PDB entry 5XAF | X-ray diffraction, 2.55 A resolution | chains C and D of the 6 polymer chains in the assembly

# Chain C
Name: Tubulin alpha-1B chain
Organism: Bos taurus
UniProt: P81947 (TBA1B_BOVIN); numbering as in UniProt (aligned over 1-451)
Amino-acid sequence (451 residues; numbered 1 to 451; the number before each row is that of its first residue):
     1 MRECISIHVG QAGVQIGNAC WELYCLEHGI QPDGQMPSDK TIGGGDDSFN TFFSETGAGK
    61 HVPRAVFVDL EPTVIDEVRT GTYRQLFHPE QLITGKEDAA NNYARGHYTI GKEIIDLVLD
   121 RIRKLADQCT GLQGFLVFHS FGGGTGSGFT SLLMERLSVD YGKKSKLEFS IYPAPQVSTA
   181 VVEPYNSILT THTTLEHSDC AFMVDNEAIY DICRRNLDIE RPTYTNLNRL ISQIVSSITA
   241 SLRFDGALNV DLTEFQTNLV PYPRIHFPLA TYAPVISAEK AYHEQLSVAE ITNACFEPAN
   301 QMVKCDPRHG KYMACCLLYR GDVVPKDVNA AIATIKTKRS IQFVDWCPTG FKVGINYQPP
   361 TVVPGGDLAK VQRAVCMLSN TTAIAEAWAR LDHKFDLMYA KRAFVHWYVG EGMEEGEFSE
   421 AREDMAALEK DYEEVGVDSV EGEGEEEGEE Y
Not modelled in the structure: 441-451
Ligand contacts:
  - 84F ((3S,4R)-4-(3-hydroxy-4-methoxyphenyl)-3-methyl-1-(3,4,5-trimethoxyphenyl)azetidin-2-one): N101, T179, A180, V181
  - GTP (guanosine-5'-triphosphate): G10, Q11, A12, Q15, I16, D69, D98, A99, A100, N101, S140, G142, G143, G144, T145, G146, I171, P173, V177, S178, T179, E183, N206, Y224, L227, N228, I231

# Chain D
Name: Tubulin beta-2B chain
Organism: Bos taurus
UniProt: Q6B856 (TBB2B_BOVIN); the author numbering skips numbers that UniProt does not, so the offset changes along the chain: 1-42 = UniProt 1-42; 45-360 = UniProt 43-358; 369-455 = UniProt 359-445
Amino-acid sequence (445 residues; numbered 1 to 455; 10 numbers in that range are skipped by the numbering (no residue carries them; nothing is unmodelled there); the number before each row is that of its first residue):
     1 MREIVHIQAG QCGNQIGAKF WEVISDEHGI DPTGSYHGDS DL
    45 QLERINVYYN EATGNKYVPR AILVDLEPGT MDSVRSGPFG QIFRPDNFVF GQSGAGNNWA
   105 KGHYTEGAEL VDSVLDVVRK ESESCDCLQG FQLTHSLGGG TGSGMGTLLI SKIREEYPDR
   165 IMNTFSVMPS PKVSDTVVEP YNATLSVHQL VENTDETYCI DNEALYDICF RTLKLTTPTY
   225 GDLNHLVSAT MSGVTTCLRF PGQLNADLRK LAVNMVPFPR LHFFMPGFAP LTSRGSQQYR
   285 ALTVPELTQQ MFDSKNMMAA CDPRHGRYLT VAAIFRGRMS MKEVDEQMLN VQNKNSSYFV
   345 EWIPNNVKTA VCDIPP
   369 RGLKMSATFI GNSTAIQELF KRISEQFTAM FRRKAFLHWY TGEGMDEMEF TEAESNMNDL
   429 VSEYQQYQDA TADEQGEFEE EEGEDEA
Not modelled in the structure: 276-285, 442-455
Ligand contacts:
  - 84F ((3S,4R)-4-(3-hydroxy-4-methoxyphenyl)-3-methyl-1-(3,4,5-trimethoxyphenyl)azetidin-2-one): G237, V238, C241, L242, L248, A250, D251, K254, L255, N258, M259, T314, V315, A316, A317, I318, N350, K352, T353, A354, I378
  - GDP (guanosine-5'-diphosphate): G10, Q11, C12, Q15, I16, D69, A99, N101, S140, G142, G143, G144, T145, G146, V171, P173, V177, D179, E183, N206, L209, Y224, L227, N228
Curated features (UniProtKB/Swiss-Prot):
  - motif: M1 to I4 (MREI motif)
  - binding site (GTP): Q11, E71, S140, G144, T145, G146, N206, N228
  - binding site (Mg(2+)): E71
  - modified residue: S40 (Phosphoserine), T57 (Phosphothreonine), K60 (N6-acetyllysine), S174 (Phosphoserine), T287 (Phosphothreonine), T292 (Phosphothreonine), R320 (Omega-N-methylarginine), E448 (5-glutamyl polyglutamate)
  - cross-link (Glycyl lysine isopeptide (Lys-Gly)): K60 (interchain with G-Cter in ubiquitin), K326 (interchain with G-Cter in ubiquitin)

# How chain C and chain D interact
Contacting residue pairs - 49 pairs, chain C then chain D:
  E71(C) - N249(D)  hydrogen bond
  P72(C) - M1(D)  hydrophobic
  K96(C) - M1(D)
  K96(C) - D130(D)  salt bridge
  E97(C) - R2(D)
  E97(C) - C131(D)
  E97(C) - R164(D)  salt bridge
  E97(C) - R253(D)  salt bridge
  D98(C) - K254(D)  salt bridge
  A100(C) - R253(D)
  A100(C) - K254(D)
  A100(C) - V257(D)
  N101(C) - K254(D)
  N101(C) - N258(D)  hydrogen bond
  R105(C) - R253(D)
  P175(C) - N349(D)  hydrogen bond (backbone-side chain)
  S178(C) - N349(D)  hydrogen bond
  S178(C) - K352(D)  hydrogen bond (backbone-side chain)
  A180(C) - N258(D)
  V181(C) - N258(D)  hydrogen bond (backbone-side chain)
  V181(C) - P348(D)
  V181(C) - N349(D)
  V181(C) - N350(D)
  E220(C) - K326(D)  salt bridge
  R221(C) - M325(D)
  R221(C) - D329(D)  salt bridge
  Y224(C) - Q247(D)
  K394(C) - P348(D)
  L397(C) - E345(D)
  L397(C) - W346(D)
  L397(C) - P348(D)  hydrophobic
  M398(C) - W346(D)  hydrogen bond (backbone-backbone)
  M398(C) - P348(D)
  K401(C) - F262(D)
  K401(C) - W346(D)
  K401(C) - T439(D)  hydrogen bond (side chain-backbone)
  A403(C) - P261(D)
  A403(C) - F262(D)
  F404(C) - V257(D)
  F404(C) - N258(D)
  F404(C) - V260(D)
  F404(C) - P261(D)  hydrogen bond (backbone-backbone)
  F404(C) - I347(D)  hydrophobic
  H406(C) - V260(D)
  H406(C) - P261(D)
  H406(C) - P263(D)
  W407(C) - A256(D)  hydrogen bond (side chain-backbone)
  W407(C) - V257(D)
  W407(C) - V260(D)  hydrogen bond (side chain-backbone)
Also at the interface, not in a pair above, chain C (27 interface residues in all): T73, T179, V182, R402
Also at the interface, not in a pair above, chain D (32 interface residues in all): D251, M259, T314, A438, A440

# Overview
The interface between chain C and chain D involves 27 residues on one side and 32 on the other; the contacts
include 11 hydrogen bonds and 6 salt bridges. Polar contacts include K96(C)-D130(D), E97(C)-R164(D) and
E97(C)-R253(D).
Chain C is Tubulin alpha-1B chain and chain D is Tubulin beta-2B chain, both from Bos taurus; the structure,
Crystal structure of tubulin-stathmin-TTL-Compound Z1 complex, was determined by X-ray diffraction together
with 5XAG from the same study.
